Entry 7S9Q (X-ray diffraction, 1.90 A resolution); this record covers chains A and T of the 4 polymer chains in the assembly.

== Chain A ==
Molecule: DNA polymerase beta
Organism: Homo sapiens
Notes: EC 2.7.7.7, 4.2.99.-
UniProtKB: P06746 (DPOLB_HUMAN); numbering as in UniProt (aligned over 1-335)
Chain sequence (335 residues; row label = number of the first residue in the row):
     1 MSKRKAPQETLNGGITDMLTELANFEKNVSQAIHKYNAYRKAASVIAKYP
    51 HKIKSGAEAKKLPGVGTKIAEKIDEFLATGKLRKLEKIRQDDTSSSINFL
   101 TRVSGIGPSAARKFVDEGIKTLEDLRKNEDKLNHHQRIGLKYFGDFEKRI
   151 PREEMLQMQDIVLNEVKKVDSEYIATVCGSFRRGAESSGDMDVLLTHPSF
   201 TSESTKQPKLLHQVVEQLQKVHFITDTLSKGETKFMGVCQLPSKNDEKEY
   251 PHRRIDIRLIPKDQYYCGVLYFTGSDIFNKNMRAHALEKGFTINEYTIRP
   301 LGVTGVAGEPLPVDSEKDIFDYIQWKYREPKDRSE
Not modelled in the structure: 1-8
Metal / ion sites: Na+ site 1: Lys-60, Leu-62, Val-65 (shared with 1 residue of chain D); Na+ site 2: Thr-101, Val-103, Ile-106 (shared with 1 residue of chain P); Mn2+ site 1 near Asp-124 (its only coordinating residue here); Mn2+ site 2: Asp-190, Asp-192, Asp-256 (together with F2A); Mn2+ site 3: Asp-190, Asp-192 (together with F2A)
Residues lining bound ligands: F2A (2'-deoxy-5'-O-[(S)-hydroxy{[(S)-hydroxy(phosphonooxy)phosphoryl]methyl}phosphoryl]adenosine): Arg-149, Gly-179, Ser-180, Arg-183, Ser-188, Gly-189, Asp-190, Asp-192, Tyr-271, Phe-272, Thr-273, Gly-274, Ser-275, Asp-276, Asn-279
Swiss-Prot annotation at these positions:
  - region: Arg-183 to Asp-192 (DNA-binding)
  - active site: Lys-72 (Nucleophile)
  - binding site (K(+)): Lys-60, Leu-62, Val-65, Thr-101, Val-103, Ile-106
  - binding site (Na(+)): Lys-60, Leu-62, Val-65, Thr-101, Val-103, Ile-106
  - binding site (dATP): Arg-149, Ser-180, Arg-183, Gly-189, Asp-190
  - binding site (dCTP): Arg-149, Ser-180, Arg-183, Gly-189, Asp-190
  - binding site (dGTP): Arg-149, Ser-180, Arg-183, Gly-189, Asp-190, Asp-192
  - binding site (dTTP): Arg-149, Ser-180, Arg-183, Gly-189, Asp-190
  - binding site (Mg(2+)): Asp-190, Asp-192, Asp-256
  - modified residue: Lys-72 (N6-acetyllysine), Arg-83 (Omega-N-methylarginine), Arg-152 (Omega-N-methylarginine)
  - cross-link (Glycyl lysine isopeptide (Lys-Gly)): Lys-41 (interchain with G-Cter in ubiquitin), Lys-61 (interchain with G-Cter in ubiquitin), Lys-81 (interchain with G-Cter in ubiquitin)
  - natural variant: Leu-22 (L22P: Found in a gastric cancer sample; uncertain significance), Tyr-39 (Y39C: Found in a gastric cancer sample; uncertain significance), Gly-118 (G118V: Decreased DNA-directed DNA polymerase activity), Arg-137 (R137Q: Decreased function in base-excision repair), Arg-149 (R149I: Decreased DNA-directed DNA polymerase activity), Asp-160 (D160N: Found in a gastric cancer sample; uncertain significance), Cys-239 (C239R: Found in a gastric cancer sample; uncertain significance), Lys-289 (K289M: Found in a colon cancer sample; uncertain significance), Asn-294 (N294D: Found in a gastric cancer sample; uncertain significance), Glu-295 (E295K: Found in a gastric cancer sample; uncertain significance)
  - mutagenesis: Phe-25 (F25W: No effect on 5'-dRP lyase activity. Decreased ssDNA binding), His-34 (H34G: Decreased 5'-dRP lyase activity. Decreased ssDNA binding), Lys-35 (K35A: Decreased 5'-dRP lyase activity. Decreased ssDNA binding. Loss of 5'-dRP lyase activity; when associated with A-68 and A-72. Decreased ssDNA binding; when associated with A-68 and A-72 ...), Tyr-39 (Y39F: No effect on 5'-dRP lyase activity; Y39Q: Abolishes DNA polymerase and 5'-dRP lyase activity), Lys-41 (K41R: Abolishes ubiquitination; when associated with R-61 and R-81), Lys-60 (K60A: Decreased 5'-dRP lyase activity. Decreased ssDNA binding), Lys-61 (K61R: Abolishes ubiquitination; when associated with R-41 and R-81), Lys-68 (K68A: No effect on 5'-dRP lyase activity. Decreased ssDNA binding. Loss of 5'-dRP lyase activity; when associated with A-35 and A-72. Decreased ssDNA binding; when associated with A-35 and A-72 ...), Glu-71 (E71Q: No effect on 5'-dRP lyase activity. No effect on structure shown by circular dichroism. No effect on ssDNA binding), Lys-72 (K72A: Severely reduced 5'-dRP lyase activity. Does not affect ssDNA binding. Loss of 5'-dRP lyase activity; when associated with A-35 and A-68. Decreased ssDNA binding ...), Glu-75 (E75A: Slightly decreased 5'-dRP lyase activity. Decreased ssDNA binding. No effect on structure shown by circular dichroism), Lys-81 (K81R: Abolishes ubiquitination; when associated with R-41 and R-61), 5 further mutagenesis entries in UniProt

== Chain T ==
Molecule: 16-nt DNA strand
Sequence (16 nucleotides; numbered 1 to 16; the number before each row is that of its first residue):
     1 CCGACXTCGCATCAGC
Modified / non-standard residues: 8NI (N-[(5S)-2-amino-5-formamido-6-oxo-5,6-dihydropyrimidin-4-yl]-2-deoxy-5-O-phosphono-beta-D-erythro-pentofuranosylamine) at position 6

== Chain A / chain T interface ==
Residue-residue contacts (18; chain A residue first):
  His-34(A) / DC5(T)  stacking on the base
  His-34(A) / 8NI_6(T)  salt bridge to the phosphate
  Asn-37(A) / 8NI_6(T)  hydrogen bond to the phosphate
  His-134(A) / DT12(T)  phosphate contact
  Leu-228(A) / DA11(T)  sugar contact
  Ser-229(A) / DC10(T)  phosphate contact
  Ser-229(A) / DA11(T)  phosphate contact
  Lys-230(A) / DC10(T)  hydrogen bond to the phosphate
  Lys-230(A) / DA11(T)  hydrogen bond to the phosphate
  Gly-231(A) / DC10(T)  phosphate contact
  Glu-232(A) / DC10(T)  hydrogen bond to the phosphate
  Thr-233(A) / DG9(T)  phosphate contact
  Thr-233(A) / DC10(T)  hydrogen bond to the phosphate
  Lys-234(A) / DG9(T)  hydrogen bond to the sugar
  Lys-234(A) / DC10(T)  hydrogen bond to the phosphate
  Lys-280(A) / 8NI_6(T)  salt bridge to the phosphate
  Arg-283(A) / 8NI_6(T)  base contact
  Glu-295(A) / 8NI_6(T)  base contact
Other interface residues (no listed pair), chain A (14 interface residues in all): Asn-133
Other interface residues (no listed pair), chain T (7 interface residues in all): DC8

== In short ==
14 residues of chain A face 7 of chain T across their interface; the contacts include 7 hydrogen bonds, 2 salt
bridges and 1 aromatic stacking contact. Polar contacts include Lys-234(A)/DG9(T), Asn-37(A)/8NI_6(T) and
Lys-230(A)/DC10(T). Bound to chain A: compound F2A.
Here chain A is DNA polymerase beta (Homo sapiens) and chain T is a 16-nt DNA strand. Entry 7S9Q (Ternary
complex of DNA Polymerase Beta with Template Fapy-dG and an incoming dATP analog) was determined by X-ray
diffraction (same publication as 7S9J, 7S9K, 7S9L, 7S9M, 7S9N, 7S9O and 7S9P).
